Entry 7RYN (X-ray diffraction, 2.70 A resolution); this record covers chains B and D of the 4 polymer chains in the assembly.

[Chain B]
Molecule: Beta-2-microglobulin
Source organism: Homo sapiens
Reference sequence: P61769 (B2MG_HUMAN); residues 2-100 here correspond to UniProt positions 21-119 (UniProt number = residue number + 19)
Chain sequence (108 residues; each row starts with the number of its first residue; numbers below 1 keep their minus sign (Asp-1 is residue -1)):
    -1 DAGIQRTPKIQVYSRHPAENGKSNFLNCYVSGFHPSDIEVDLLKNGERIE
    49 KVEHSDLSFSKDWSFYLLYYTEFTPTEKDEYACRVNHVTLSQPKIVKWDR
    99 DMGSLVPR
Disordered / not traced: -1 to 0, 100-106
Differences from the reference sequence: expression tag (-1 to 1, 101-106)
UniProt features mapped onto this chain:
  - modified residue: Gln3 (Pyrrolidone carboxylic acid)
  - glycosylation: Ile2 (N-linked (Glc) (glycation) isoleucine), Lys20 (N-linked (Glc) (glycation) lysine), Lys42 (N-linked (Glc) (glycation) lysine), Lys49 (N-linked (Glc) (glycation) lysine), Lys59 (N-linked (Glc) (glycation) lysine), Lys92 (N-linked (Glc) (glycation) lysine), Lys95 (N-linked (Glc) (glycation) lysine)
Disulfide bonds: Cys26-Cys81
What the authors report for this chain:
  - mutagenesis - D35A/E37A/N84A: decreased binding to CO3 gammadelta TCR

[Chain D]
Molecule: T cell receptor delta variable 1, T cell receptor alpha chain constant
Source organism: Homo sapiens
Reference sequence: chimeric construct of A0A1B0GX56, P01848: residues 2-96 from A0A1B0GX56 (TRDV1_HUMAN) positions 21-115 (UniProt number = residue number + 19); residues 117-209 from P01848 positions 1-93 (UniProt number = residue number - 116)
Chain sequence (209 residues; row label = number of the first residue in the row):
     1 MAQKVTQAQSSVSMPVRKAVTLNCLYETSWWSYYIFWYKQLPSKEMIFLI
    51 RQGSDEQNAKSGRYSVNFKKAAKSVALTISALQLEDSAKYFCALGELRWP
   101 DKLIFGKGTRVTVEPNIQNPDPAVYQLRDSKSSDKSVCLFTDFDSQTNVS
   151 QSKDSDVYITDKCVLDMRSMDFKSNSAVAWSNKSDFACANAFNNSIIPED
   201 TFFPSPESS
Disordered / not traced: 1, 117-118, 151-154, 165, 182-209
Differences from the reference sequence: initiating methionine (1); linker (97-116); engineered mutation Cys163 (Thr47 in P01848)
UniProt features mapped onto this chain:
  - glycosylation (N-linked (GlcNAc...) asparagine): Asn148, Asn182, Asn193
Disulfide bonds: Cys24-Cys92

[Interface between chain B and chain D]
Pairs across the interface (8):
  Asp35(B) - Arg98(D)  salt bridge
  Asp35(B) - Trp99(D)  hydrogen bond
  Ile36(B) - Arg98(D)
  Glu37(B) - Trp31(D)
  Glu37(B) - Arg98(D)
  Asn84(B) - Trp31(D)
  His85(B) - Trp31(D)
  Val86(B) - Trp31(D)
Interface residues without a listed pair, chain D (4 interface residues in all): Ser29
From the paper, about this interface:
  - pairs named by the authors: Asp35(B)-Trp31(D), Asp35(B)-Arg98(D) (salt bridge), Glu37(B)-Trp31(D), Asn84(B)-Trp31(D), Trp99(D)-Asp35(B) (hydrogen bond)

[Overview]
The interface between chain B and chain D involves 6 residues on one side and 4 on the other; the contacts
include 1 hydrogen bond and 1 salt bridge. Among the polar pairs are Asp35(B)-Arg98(D) and Asp35(B)-Trp99(D).
The paper describes contacts between Asp35(B) and Trp31(D), Glu37(B) and Trp31(D) and Asn84(B) and Trp31(D); a
salt bridge between Asp35(B) and Arg98(D); a hydrogen bond between Trp99(D) and Asp35(B). From the paper:
D35A/E37A/N84A of chain B reduce binding to CO3 gammadelta TCR.
Here chain B is Beta-2-microglobulin and chain D is T cell receptor delta variable 1, T cell receptor alpha
chain constant, both from Homo sapiens. Entry 7RYN (CD1a-sulfatide-gdTCR complex) was determined by X-ray
diffraction (same publication as 7RYL, 7RYM and 7RYO).
